Entry 6PZZ (electron microscopy, 3.60 A resolution); this record covers chains A and B of the 12 polymer chains in the assembly.

Chain A (and B):
Name: Neuraminidase
Organism: Influenza A virus (A/environment/Shanghai/S1439/2013(H7N9))
Notes: EC 3.2.1.18; chain B of this document is another copy of the same molecule, construct and numbering; everything in this record applies to it too
UniProtKB: S5MF06 (S5MF06_9INFA); the construct lacks a stretch of the UniProt sequence and is renumbered around it, so the offset changes along the chain: 41-169 = UniProt 37-165; 170-331 = UniProt 167-328; 333-387 = UniProt 329-383; 389-412 = UniProt 384-407; 1 more segments
Chain sequence (429 residues; row label = number of the first residue in the row; note: 2 numbers in that range are skipped by the numbering (no residue carries them; nothing is unmodelled there); a row labelled like 412A-412B holds insertion residues (412A, then the next letters in order)):
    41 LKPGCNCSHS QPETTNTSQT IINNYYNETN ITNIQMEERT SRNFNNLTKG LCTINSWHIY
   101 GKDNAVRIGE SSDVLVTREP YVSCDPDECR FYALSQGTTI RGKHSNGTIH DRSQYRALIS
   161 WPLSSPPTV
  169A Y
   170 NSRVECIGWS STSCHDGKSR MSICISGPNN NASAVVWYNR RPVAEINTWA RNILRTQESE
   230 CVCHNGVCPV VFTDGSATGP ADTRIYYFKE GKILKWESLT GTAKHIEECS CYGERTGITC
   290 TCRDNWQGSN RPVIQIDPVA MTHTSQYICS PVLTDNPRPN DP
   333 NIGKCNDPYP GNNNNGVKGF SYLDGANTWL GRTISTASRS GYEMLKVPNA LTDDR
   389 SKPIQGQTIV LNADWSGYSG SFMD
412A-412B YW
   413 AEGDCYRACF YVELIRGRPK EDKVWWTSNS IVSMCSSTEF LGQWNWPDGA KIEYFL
Disordered / not traced: 41-81
Cystine bridges: Cys-92/Cys-417, Cys-124/Cys-129, Cys-175/Cys-193, Cys-183/Cys-230, Cys-232/Cys-237, Cys-278/Cys-291, Cys-280/Cys-289, Cys-318/Cys-337, Cys-421/Cys-447
Covalent attachments: N-acetylglucosamine (NAG) linked to Asn-86, Asn-146; glycan linked to Asn-200

How chain A and chain B interact:
Pairs across the interface (54):
  His-98(A) / Val-204(B)
  His-98(A) / Pro-211(B)
  His-98(A) / Glu-214(B)  salt bridge
  Ile-99(A) / Ile-176(B)  hydrophobic
  Ile-99(A) / Ser-195(B)
  Tyr-100(A) / Trp-206(B)
  Tyr-100(A) / Pro-211(B)
  Gly-101(A) / Ile-176(B)
  Lys-102(A) / Tyr-155(B)
  Lys-102(A) / Ile-176(B)
  Asn-104(A) / Tyr-155(B)  hydrogen bond (side chain-backbone)
  Arg-107(A) / Gln-136(B)  hydrogen bond (side chain-backbone)
  Arg-107(A) / Gly-137(B)
  Arg-107(A) / His-144(B)  hydrogen bond (backbone-side chain)
  Arg-107(A) / Tyr-155(B)
  Ile-108(A) / Gly-137(B)
  Ile-108(A) / Val-169(B)  hydrophobic
  Glu-110(A) / Gly-142(B)
  Glu-110(A) / Lys-143(B)  hydrogen bond (side chain-backbone)
  Glu-110(A) / His-144(B)
  Ser-111(A) / Asp-113(B)
  Ser-111(A) / Thr-139(B)  hydrogen bond
  Ser-111(A) / Gly-142(B)
  Ser-112(A) / Asp-113(B)
  Ser-112(A) / Tyr-169A(B)
  Asp-113(A) / Tyr-169A(B)  hydrogen bond (backbone-side chain)
  Pro-126(A) / Arg-210(B)  hydrogen bond (backbone-side chain)
  Ser-164(A) / Val-173(B)
  Ser-165(A) / Ser-171(B)
  Thr-168(A) / Tyr-169A(B)
  Tyr-169A(A) / Tyr-169A(B)  hydrophobic
  Asp-412(A) / Arg-210(B)  salt bridge
  Ala-413(A) / Arg-210(B)
  Arg-419(A) / Pro-211(B)
  Arg-419(A) / Val-212(B)
  Ser-449(A) / Glu-214(B)  hydrogen bond
  Phe-452(A) / Asn-216(B)  hydrogen bond (backbone-side chain)
  Leu-453(A) / Glu-214(B)
  Leu-453(A) / Asn-216(B)
  Gly-454(A) / Asn-200(B)
  Gly-454(A) / Asn-216(B)
  Gln-455(A) / Pro-197(B)
  Gln-455(A) / Asn-200(B)
  Trp-456(A) / Gln-154(B)
  Trp-456(A) / Gly-196(B)
  Trp-456(A) / Pro-197(B)
  Trp-458(A) / Gln-154(B)
  Pro-459(A) / Tyr-155(B)  hydrogen bond (backbone-side chain)
  Asp-460(A) / Tyr-155(B)
  Gly-461(A) / Tyr-155(B)  hydrogen bond (backbone-side chain)
  Ala-462(A) / His-144(B)
  Lys-463(A) / His-144(B)  hydrogen bond (backbone-side chain)
  Tyr-466(A) / Lys-143(B)
  Tyr-466(A) / His-144(B)
Other interface residues (no listed pair), chain A (41 interface residues in all): Asp-125, Asp-127, Leu-163, Pro-166, Trp-412B, Glu-414, Glu-451, Phe-467
Other interface residues (no listed pair), chain B (27 interface residues in all): Asn-146, Ser-202

In short:
Chain A and chain B form an interface of 41 and 27 residues respectively, with 12 hydrogen bonds and 2 salt
bridges. Polar contacts include His-98(A)/Glu-214(B), Asp-412(A)/Arg-210(B) and Asn-104(A)/Tyr-155(B).
Covalently linked N-acetylglucosamine: at Asn-86(A) and Asn-146(A).
Chain A and chain B are both Neuraminidase (Influenza A virus (A/environment/Shanghai/S1439/2013(H7N9))); the
structure, CryoEM derived model of NA-80 Fab in complex with N9 Shanghai2, was determined by electron
microscopy (same publication as 6PZE, 6PZG, 6PZY and 6U02).
